9BXB - chain A; structure by X-ray diffraction, 2.50 A resolution.

== Chain A ==
Name: HIV-1 LM/HS clade A/E CRF01 gp120 core
Source organism: Human immunodeficiency virus 1
UniProtKB: A0A0M3KKW9 (A0A0M3KKW9_9HIV1); the author numbering skips numbers that UniProt does not, so the offset changes along the chain: 44-121 = UniProt 1-78; 195-301 = UniProt 79-185; 318-355 = UniProt 186-223; 357-395 = UniProt 224-262; 1 more segments
Sequence (355 residues; row label = number of the first residue in the row; note: 96 numbers in that range are skipped by the numbering (no residue carries them; nothing is unmodelled there)):
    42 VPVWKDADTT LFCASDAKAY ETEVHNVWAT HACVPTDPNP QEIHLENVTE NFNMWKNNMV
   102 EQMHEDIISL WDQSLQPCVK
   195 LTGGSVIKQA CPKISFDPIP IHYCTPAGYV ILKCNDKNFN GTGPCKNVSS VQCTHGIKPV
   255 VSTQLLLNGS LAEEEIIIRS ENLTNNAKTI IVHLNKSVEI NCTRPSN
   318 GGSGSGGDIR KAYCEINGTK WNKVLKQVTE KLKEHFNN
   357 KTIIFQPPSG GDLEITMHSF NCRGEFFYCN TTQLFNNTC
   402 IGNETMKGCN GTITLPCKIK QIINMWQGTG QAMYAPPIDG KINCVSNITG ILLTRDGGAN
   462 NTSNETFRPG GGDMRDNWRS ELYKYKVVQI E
Unresolved in the structure: 42-43, 195-200, 318-321, 402-407
Differences from the reference sequence: expression tag (42-43); engineered mutation Y61 (His18 in A0A0M3KKW9), H105 (Gln62 in A0A0M3KKW9), I108 (Val65 in A0A0M3KKW9), S375 (His242 in A0A0M3KKW9), D474 (Asn335 in A0A0M3KKW9), M475 (Ile336 in A0A0M3KKW9), R476 (Lys337 in A0A0M3KKW9)
Disulfide bonds: C54-C74, C119-C205, C218-C247, C228-C239, C296-C331, C378-C445, C385-C418, C395-C410
Glycans and other covalent adducts: N-acetylglucosamine (NAG) linked to N234, N241, N262, N276, N289, N295, N334, N355, N386, N448
Ligand contacts: A1AS5 ((3S)-1-(N-carbamimidoylglycyl)-N-(4-chloro-3-fluorophenyl)piperidine-3-carboxamide): V255, S256, T257, D368, E370, I371, S375, F376, N377, F382, I424, N425, M426, W427, Q428, G429, G473, M475

== Summary ==
Bound to chain A: compound A1AS5. Covalently linked N-acetylglucosamine: at N234, N241, N262, N276, N289 and
N295 and 4 more.
Chain A is HIV-1 LM/HS clade A/E CRF01 gp120 core (Human immunodeficiency virus 1); the structure, Crystal
structure of HIV-1 lm/hs clade A/E CRF01 GP120 core in complex with dl-III-14, was determined by X-ray
diffraction (same publication as 9BXD, 9BXF, 9BXG, 9BXW and 9BXY).
